6BV3 - chain A; structure by X-ray diffraction, 2.20 A resolution.

# Chain A
Molecule: Aminopeptidase N
From: Sus scrofa
Notes: EC 3.4.11.2
UniProt: P15145 (AMPN_PIG); residues 63-963 here = UniProt positions 63-963
Chain sequence (902 residues; row label = number of the first residue in the row):
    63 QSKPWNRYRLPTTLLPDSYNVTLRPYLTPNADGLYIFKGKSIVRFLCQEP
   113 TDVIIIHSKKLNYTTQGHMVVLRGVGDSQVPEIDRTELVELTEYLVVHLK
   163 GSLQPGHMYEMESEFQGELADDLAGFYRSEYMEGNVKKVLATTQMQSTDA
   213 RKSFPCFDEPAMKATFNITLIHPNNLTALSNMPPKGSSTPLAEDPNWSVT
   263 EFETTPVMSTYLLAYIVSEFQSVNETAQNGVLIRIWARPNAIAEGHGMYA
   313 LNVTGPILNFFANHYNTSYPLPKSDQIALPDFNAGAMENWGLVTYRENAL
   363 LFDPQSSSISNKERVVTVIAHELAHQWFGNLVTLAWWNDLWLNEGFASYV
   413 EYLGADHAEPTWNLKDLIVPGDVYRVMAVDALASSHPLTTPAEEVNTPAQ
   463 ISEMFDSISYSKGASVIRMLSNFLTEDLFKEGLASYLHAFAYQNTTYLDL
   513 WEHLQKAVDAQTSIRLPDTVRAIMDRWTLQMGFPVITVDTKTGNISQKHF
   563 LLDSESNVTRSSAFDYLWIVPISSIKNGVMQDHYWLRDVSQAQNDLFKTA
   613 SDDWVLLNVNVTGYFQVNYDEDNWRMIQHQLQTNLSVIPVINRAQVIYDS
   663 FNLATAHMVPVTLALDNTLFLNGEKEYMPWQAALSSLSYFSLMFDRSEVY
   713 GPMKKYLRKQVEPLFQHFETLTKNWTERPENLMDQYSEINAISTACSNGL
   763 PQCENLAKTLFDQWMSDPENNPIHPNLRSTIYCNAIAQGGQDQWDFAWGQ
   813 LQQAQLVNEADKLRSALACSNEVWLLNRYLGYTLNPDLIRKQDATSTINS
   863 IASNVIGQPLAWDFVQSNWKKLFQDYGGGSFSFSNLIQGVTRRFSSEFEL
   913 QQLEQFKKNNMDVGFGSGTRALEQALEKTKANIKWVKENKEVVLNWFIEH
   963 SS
Differences from the reference sequence: conflict Phe107 (Leu in P15145); expression tag (964)
Curated features (UniProtKB/Swiss-Prot):
  - active site: Glu384 (Proton acceptor)
  - binding site (substrate): Gly347 to Asn351
  - binding site (Zn(2+)): His383, His387, Glu406
  - site: Tyr472 (Transition state stabilizer)
  - modified residue: Tyr171 (Sulfotyrosine)
  - glycosylation (N-linked (GlcNAc...) asparagine): Asn82, Asn124, Asn229, Asn237, Asn258, Asn286, Asn314, Asn328, Asn506, Asn556, Asn569, Asn622, Asn646, Asn736
Cystine bridges: Cys758-Cys765, Cys795-Cys831
Covalent attachments: N-acetylglucosamine (NAG) linked to Asn82, Asn124, Asn229, Asn237, Asn314, Asn328, Asn506, Asn556, Asn569, Asn622, Asn646
Ion coordination: Zn2+: His383, His387, Glu406
Residues lining bound ligands: leucine (LEU): Gln206, Gln208, Ala346, Ala348, Met349, Glu350, His383, Glu384, Glu406, Phe467, Tyr472
Reported in the primary citation:
  - binding site for leucine: Gln208, Met349, Phe467
  - catalytic residues: Ala348, Glu384, Tyr472 (proposed by the authors, not directly observed)

# In short
Chain A binds leucine. Covalently linked N-acetylglucosamine: at Asn82, Asn124, Asn229, Asn237, Asn314 and
Asn328 and 5 more. His383, His387 and Glu406 coordinate Zn2+. UniProt lists active-site residue Glu384, 5
substrate-binding residues and 3 Zn2+-binding residues. The paper reports catalytic residues Ala348, Glu384
and Tyr472; a binding site for leucine at Gln208, Met349 and Phe467.
Chain A is Aminopeptidase N (Sus scrofa); the structure, Crystal structure of porcine aminopeptidase-N with
Leucine, was determined by X-ray diffraction together with 6BV2, 6BUY and 6BV4 from the same study.
